Entry 6ZXK (electron microscopy, 3.80 A resolution); this record covers chains H and J of the 10 polymer chains in the assembly.

Chain H (and J):
Protein: Lethal factor
From: Bacillus anthracis
Notes: EC 3.4.24.83; chain J of this document is another copy of the same molecule, construct and numbering; everything in this record applies to it too
UniProt: P15917 (LEF_BACAN); residues -32 to 776 here correspond to UniProt positions 1-809 (UniProt number = residue number + 33)
Chain sequence (809 residues; row label = number of the first residue in the row; numbers below 1 keep their minus sign (Met-32 is residue -32)):
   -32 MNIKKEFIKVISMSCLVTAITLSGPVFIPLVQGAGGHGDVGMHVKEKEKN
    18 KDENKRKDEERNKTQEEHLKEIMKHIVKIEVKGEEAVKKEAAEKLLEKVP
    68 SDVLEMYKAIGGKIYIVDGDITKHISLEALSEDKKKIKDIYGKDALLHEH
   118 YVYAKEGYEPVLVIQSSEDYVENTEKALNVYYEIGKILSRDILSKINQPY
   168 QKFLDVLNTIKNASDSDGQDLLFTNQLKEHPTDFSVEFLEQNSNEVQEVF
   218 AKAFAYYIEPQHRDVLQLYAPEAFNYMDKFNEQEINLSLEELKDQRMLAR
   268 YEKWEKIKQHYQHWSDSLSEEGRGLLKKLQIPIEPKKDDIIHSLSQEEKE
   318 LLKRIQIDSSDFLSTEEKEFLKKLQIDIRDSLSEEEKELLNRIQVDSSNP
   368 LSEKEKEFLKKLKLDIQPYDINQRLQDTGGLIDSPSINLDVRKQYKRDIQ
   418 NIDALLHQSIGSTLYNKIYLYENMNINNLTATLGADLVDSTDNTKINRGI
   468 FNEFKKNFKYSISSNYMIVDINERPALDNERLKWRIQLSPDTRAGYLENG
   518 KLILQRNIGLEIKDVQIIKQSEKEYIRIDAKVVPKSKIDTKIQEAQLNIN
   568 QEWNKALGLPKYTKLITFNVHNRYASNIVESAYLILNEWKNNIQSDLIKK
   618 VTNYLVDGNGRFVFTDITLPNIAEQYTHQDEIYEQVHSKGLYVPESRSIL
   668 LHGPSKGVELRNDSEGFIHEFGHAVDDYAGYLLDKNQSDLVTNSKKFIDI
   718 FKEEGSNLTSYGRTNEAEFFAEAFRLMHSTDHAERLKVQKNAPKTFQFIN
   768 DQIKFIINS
Not modelled in the structure: -32 to 51, 346-368, 774-776 (chain J: -32 to 54, 302-308, 321-331, 339-367, 398-404, 429-432, 774-776)
Curated features (UniProtKB/Swiss-Prot):
  - region: Arg263 to Gln297 (IIA)
  - active site: Glu687 (Proton acceptor)
  - binding site (Zn(2+)): His686, His690, Tyr728, Glu735

How chain H and chain J interact:
Residue-residue contacts (11; chain H residue first):
  Leu71(H) with Tyr579(J), hydrophobic
  Glu72(H) with Tyr579(J)
  Lys75(H) with Tyr579(J)
  Lys80(H) with Pro577(J); Thr580(J)
  Ile81(H) with Pro577(J); Lys578(J), hydrogen bond (backbone-backbone)
  Tyr82(H) with Gly575(J); Leu576(J); Pro577(J)
  His91(H) with Gly575(J)
Also at the interface, not in a pair above, chain H (8 interface residues in all): Ile83
Also at the interface, not in a pair above, chain J (7 interface residues in all): Lys572

Overview:
8 residues of chain H face 7 of chain J across their interface, with 1 hydrogen bond. The hydrogen-bonded pair
Ile81(H)-Lys578(J) is a backbone contact. From UniProt: active-site residue Glu687(H) and 4 Zn2+-binding
residues on chain H.
Chain H and chain J are both Lethal factor (Bacillus anthracis); the structure, Fully-loaded anthrax lethal
toxin in its heptameric pre-pore state and PA7LF(2+1B) arrangement, was determined by electron microscopy,
deposited together with 6ZXJ and 6ZXL.
